7CYQ - chains A and B of the 9 polymer chains in the assembly; structure by electron microscopy, 2.83 A resolution.

Chain A:
Molecule: RNA-directed RNA polymerase
Organism: Severe acute respiratory syndrome coronavirus 2
Notes: EC 2.7.7.48
Reference sequence: P0DTD1 (R1AB_SARS2); residues 1-932 here correspond to UniProt positions 4393-5324 (UniProt number = residue number + 4392)
Chain sequence (942 residues; row label = number of the first residue in the row):
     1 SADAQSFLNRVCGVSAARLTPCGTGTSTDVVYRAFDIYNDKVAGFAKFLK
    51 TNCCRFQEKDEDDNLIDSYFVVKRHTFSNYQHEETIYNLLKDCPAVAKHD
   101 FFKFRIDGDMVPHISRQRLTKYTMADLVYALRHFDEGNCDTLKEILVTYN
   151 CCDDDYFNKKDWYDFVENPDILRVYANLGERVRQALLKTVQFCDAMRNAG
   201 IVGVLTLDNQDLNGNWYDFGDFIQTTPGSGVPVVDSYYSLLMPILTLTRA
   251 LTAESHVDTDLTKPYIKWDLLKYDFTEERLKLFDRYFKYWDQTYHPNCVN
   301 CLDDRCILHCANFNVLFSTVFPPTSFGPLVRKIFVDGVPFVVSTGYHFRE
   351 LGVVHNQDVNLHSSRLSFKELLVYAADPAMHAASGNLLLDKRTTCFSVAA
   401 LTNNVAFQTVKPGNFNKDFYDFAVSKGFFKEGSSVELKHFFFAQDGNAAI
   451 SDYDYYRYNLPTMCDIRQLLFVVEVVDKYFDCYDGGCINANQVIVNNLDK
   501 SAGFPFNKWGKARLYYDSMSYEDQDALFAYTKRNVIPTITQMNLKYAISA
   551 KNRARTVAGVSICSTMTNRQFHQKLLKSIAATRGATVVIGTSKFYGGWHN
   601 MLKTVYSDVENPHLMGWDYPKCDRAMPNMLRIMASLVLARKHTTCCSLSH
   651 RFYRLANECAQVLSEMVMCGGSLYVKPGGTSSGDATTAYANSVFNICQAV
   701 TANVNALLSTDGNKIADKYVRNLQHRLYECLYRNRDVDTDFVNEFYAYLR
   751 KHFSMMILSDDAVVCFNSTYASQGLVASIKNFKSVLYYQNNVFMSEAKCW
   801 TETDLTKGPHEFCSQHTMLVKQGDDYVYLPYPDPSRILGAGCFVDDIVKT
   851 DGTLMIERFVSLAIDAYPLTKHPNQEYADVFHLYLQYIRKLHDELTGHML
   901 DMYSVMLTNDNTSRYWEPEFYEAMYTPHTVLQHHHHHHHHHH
Disordered / not traced: 1-3, 930-942
Differences from the reference sequence: expression tag (933-942)
Curated features (UniProtKB/Swiss-Prot):
  - region: Lys545 to Arg555 (Interaction with RMP Remdesivir), Thr582 to Pro620 (RdRp Palm N-ter)
  - active site: Ser759, Asp760, Asp761
  - binding site (Mn(2+)): Asn209, Asp218
  - binding site (Zn(2+)): His295, Cys301, Cys306, Cys310, Cys487, His642, Cys645, Cys646
  - site: Gln932 (Cleavage)
Ion coordination: Mg2+: Asn209, Asp218 (together with GDP); Zn2+ site 1: His295, Cys301, Cys306, Cys310; Zn2+ site 2: Cys487, His642, Cys645, Cys646
Ligand contacts: GDP: Phe35, Lys50, Asn52, Cys53, Lys73, His75, Arg116, Asp208, Asn209, Tyr217, Asp218
From the paper describing this entry:
  - Mg2+ coordination: Asn209, Asp218

Chain B:
Molecule: Non-structural protein 8
Organism: Severe acute respiratory syndrome coronavirus 2
Reference sequence: P0DTD1 (R1AB_SARS2); residues 1-198 here correspond to UniProt positions 3943-4140 (UniProt number = residue number + 3942)
Chain sequence (198 residues; each row starts with the number of its first residue):
     1 AIASEFSSLPSYAAFATAQEAYEQAVANGDSEVVLKKLKKSLNVAKSEFD
    51 RDAAMQRKLEKMADQAMTQMYKQARSEDKRAKVTSAMQTMLFTMLRKLDN
   101 DALNNIINNARDGCVPLNIIPLTTAAKLMVVIPDYNTYKNTCDGTTFTYA
   151 SALWEIQQVVDADSKIVQLSEISMDNSPNLAWPLIVTALRANSAVKLQ
Disordered / not traced: 1-5, 193-198
Curated features (UniProtKB/Swiss-Prot):
  - site: Gln198 (Cleavage)

How chain A and chain B interact:
Pairs across the interface - 84 pairs, chain A then chain B:
  Leu270(A) - Ile119(B)
  Leu271(A) - Ile106(B)
  Leu271(A) - Ala110(B)
  Leu271(A) - Pro116(B)
  Leu271(A) - Ile119(B)  hydrophobic
  Lys272(A) - Arg111(B)
  Tyr273(A) - Arg111(B)
  Tyr273(A) - Asp112(B)  hydrogen bond
  Tyr273(A) - Cys114(B)
  Tyr273(A) - Pro116(B)  hydrophobic
  Asp274(A) - Arg111(B)  salt bridge
  Thr324(A) - Pro116(B)
  Thr324(A) - Asn118(B)
  Thr324(A) - Ile119(B)
  Phe326(A) - Asn118(B)
  Pro328(A) - Pro116(B)
  Pro328(A) - Leu117(B)  hydrogen bond (backbone-backbone)
  Leu329(A) - Val115(B)
  Val330(A) - Gly113(B)
  Val330(A) - Cys114(B)
  Val330(A) - Val115(B)  hydrogen bond (backbone-backbone)
  Val330(A) - Leu117(B)  hydrophobic
  Val330(A) - Ile120(B)  hydrophobic
  Arg331(A) - Asp112(B)
  Arg331(A) - Cys114(B)  hydrogen bond
  Lys332(A) - Asn104(B)
  Lys332(A) - Ile107(B)
  Asp336(A) - Phe92(B)
  Val338(A) - Leu95(B)  hydrophobic
  Phe340(A) - Leu95(B)  hydrophobic
  Thr344(A) - Cys114(B)
  Phe368(A) - Arg80(B)
  Phe368(A) - Val83(B)  hydrophobic
  Phe368(A) - Thr84(B)
  Phe368(A) - Met87(B)  hydrophobic
  Leu371(A) - Thr84(B)
  Leu371(A) - Gln88(B)
  Leu371(A) - Leu91(B)  hydrophobic
  Leu372(A) - Met87(B)  hydrophobic
  Pro378(A) - Leu117(B)
  Met380(A) - Met94(B)  hydrophobic
  Met380(A) - Leu98(B)  hydrophobic
  His381(A) - Met90(B)
  His381(A) - Met94(B)
  Ser384(A) - Met94(B)
  Asn386(A) - Lys127(B)
  Asn386(A) - Met129(B)  hydrogen bond
  Leu387(A) - Pro121(B)
  Leu387(A) - Leu122(B)  hydrophobic
  Leu387(A) - Ala125(B)
  Leu387(A) - Lys127(B)  hydrogen bond (backbone-backbone)
  Leu387(A) - Leu128(B)  hydrophobic
  Leu387(A) - Met129(B)  hydrogen bond (backbone-backbone)
  Leu387(A) - Trp154(B)  hydrophobic
  Leu388(A) - Met129(B)
  Leu389(A) - Met129(B)  hydrogen bond (backbone-backbone)
  Leu389(A) - Val130(B)
  Leu389(A) - Val131(B)  hydrogen bond (backbone-backbone)
  Leu389(A) - Tyr149(B)
  Lys391(A) - Val131(B)  hydrogen bond (backbone-backbone)
  Lys391(A) - Pro133(B)
  Lys391(A) - Thr137(B)
  Lys391(A) - Thr141(B)
  Arg392(A) - Val131(B)
  Arg392(A) - Pro133(B)
  Phe396(A) - Asn118(B)
  Val398(A) - Pro121(B)
  Thr402(A) - Met129(B)
  Asn403(A) - Lys127(B)  hydrogen bond
  Asn403(A) - Met129(B)
  Val405(A) - Val131(B)  hydrophobic
  Val405(A) - Ile185(B)  hydrophobic
  Phe407(A) - Pro183(B)  hydrophobic
  Lys508(A) - Met90(B)
  Trp509(A) - Val83(B)  hydrophobic
  Trp509(A) - Ala86(B)
  Trp509(A) - Met87(B)  hydrophobic
  Trp509(A) - Met90(B)  hydrophobic
  Leu514(A) - Val83(B)  hydrophobic
  Asp517(A) - Ser76(B)
  Asp517(A) - Lys79(B)  salt bridge
  Ser518(A) - Arg80(B)  hydrogen bond (backbone-side chain)
  Asp523(A) - Arg80(B)  salt bridge
  Met666(A) - Leu117(B)  hydrophobic
Also at the interface, not in a pair above, chain A (60 interface residues in all): Lys267, Ser325, Gly327, Pro339, Val341, Tyr374, Ala375, Ala379, Ala382, Ala383, Gly385, Asp390, Ala400, Asn404, Pro505, Phe506, Tyr515, Val675
Also at the interface, not in a pair above, chain B (50 interface residues in all): Lys97, Asn100, Leu103, Asn109, Thr123, Ser151, Ala162

Summary:
Chain A and chain B form an interface of 60 and 50 residues respectively; the contacts include 12 hydrogen
bonds and 3 salt bridges. Polar pairs include Asp274(A)-Arg111(B), Asp517(A)-Lys79(B) and Asp523(A)-Arg80(B).
Bound to chain A: GDP. From the paper: Mg2+ coordination by Asn209(A) and Asp218(A).
Here chain A is RNA-directed RNA polymerase and chain B is Non-structural protein 8, both from Severe acute
respiratory syndrome coronavirus 2. Entry 7CYQ (Cryo-EM structure of an extended SARS-CoV-2 replication and
transcription complex reveals an intermediate state in cap ...) was determined by electron microscopy.
